9E76 - chains D and E of the 19 polymer chains in the assembly; structure by electron microscopy, 3.40 A resolution.

Chain D:
Molecule: V-type proton ATPase subunit c'
Source organism: Saccharomyces cerevisiae
UniProtKB: P32842 (VATL2_YEAST); residue numbers follow UniProt; this construct covers 1-164
Chain sequence (164 residues; row label = number of the first residue in the row):
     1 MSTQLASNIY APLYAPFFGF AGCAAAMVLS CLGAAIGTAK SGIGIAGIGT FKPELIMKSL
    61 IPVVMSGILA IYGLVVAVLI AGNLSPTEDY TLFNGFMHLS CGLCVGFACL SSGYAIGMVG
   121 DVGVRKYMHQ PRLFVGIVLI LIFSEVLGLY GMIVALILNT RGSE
Unresolved in the structure: 1-6
Swiss-Prot annotation at these positions:
  - site: Glu145 (Essential for proton translocation)
  - mutagenesis: Glu145 (E145D: Partial inactivation; E145L/Q: Inactivation)

Chain E:
Molecule: V-type proton ATPase subunit c
Source organism: Saccharomyces cerevisiae
UniProtKB: P25515 (VATL1_YEAST); residues 1-160 here = UniProt positions 1-160
Chain sequence (160 residues; row label = number of the first residue in the row):
     1 MTELCPVYAP FFGAIGCASA IIFTSLGAAY GTAKSGVGIC ATCVLRPDLL FKNIVPVIMA
    61 GIIAIYGLVV SVLVCYSLGQ KQALYTGFIQ LGAGLSVGLS GLAAGFAIGI VGDAGVRGSS
   121 QQPRLFVGMI LILIFAEVLG LYGLIVALLL NSRATQDVVC
Swiss-Prot annotation at these positions:
  - site: Glu137 (Essential for proton translocation)
  - mutagenesis: Glu137 (E137D: Partial inactivation; E137Q/V/K: Inactivation)

Chain D / chain E interface:
Contacting residue pairs (50; chain D residue first):
  Ile9(D) - Met1(E)  hydrophobic
  Tyr10(D) - Met1(E)  hydrogen bond (side chain-backbone)
  Tyr10(D) - Val7(E)  hydrophobic
  Tyr10(D) - Lys81(E)
  Thr91(D) - Gln80(E)  hydrogen bond
  Leu92(D) - Val7(E)
  Phe93(D) - Pro10(E)  hydrophobic
  Phe93(D) - Gly79(E)
  Phe93(D) - Gln80(E)
  Phe96(D) - Tyr8(E)  hydrophobic
  Phe96(D) - Phe11(E)
  Met97(D) - Leu78(E)  hydrophobic
  Ser100(D) - Ala14(E)  hydrogen bond (side chain-backbone)
  Cys104(D) - Ala18(E)  hydrophobic
  Ser111(D) - Ser25(E)  hydrogen bond (side chain-backbone)
  Ser111(D) - Leu26(E)  hydrogen bond (side chain-backbone)
  Ser111(D) - Ala29(E)
  Ala115(D) - Ala29(E)
  Lys126(D) - Cys40(E)
  His129(D) - Val44(E)
  Gln130(D) - Cys43(E)
  Gln130(D) - Val44(E)  hydrogen bond (side chain-backbone)
  Gln130(D) - Pro47(E)
  Arg132(D) - Pro47(E)
  Arg132(D) - Asp48(E)
  Leu133(D) - Cys43(E)  hydrophobic
  Leu133(D) - Leu50(E)  hydrophobic
  Val135(D) - Phe51(E)  hydrophobic
  Gly136(D) - Leu50(E)
  Ile137(D) - Cys40(E)  hydrophobic
  Leu139(D) - Ile54(E)  hydrophobic
  Ile140(D) - Ile54(E)  hydrophobic
  Phe143(D) - Val57(E)  hydrophobic
  Phe143(D) - Ile58(E)  hydrophobic
  Leu147(D) - Ala28(E)  hydrophobic
  Leu147(D) - Ala29(E)
  Leu147(D) - Ala64(E)  hydrophobic
  Tyr150(D) - Ala64(E)  hydrophobic
  Tyr150(D) - Ile65(E)
  Tyr150(D) - Leu68(E)  hydrophobic
  Val154(D) - Ile21(E)  hydrophobic
  Val154(D) - Leu68(E)  hydrophobic
  Val154(D) - Ser71(E)
  Val154(D) - Val72(E)  hydrophobic
  Ile157(D) - Cys75(E)  hydrophobic
  Ile157(D) - Tyr76(E)  hydrophobic
  Leu158(D) - Cys75(E)  hydrophobic
  Arg161(D) - Cys75(E)  hydrogen bond (side chain-backbone)
  Arg161(D) - Tyr76(E)
  Arg161(D) - Leu78(E)  hydrogen bond (side chain-backbone)
Also at the interface, not in a pair above, chain D (37 interface residues in all): Leu103, Phe107, Ala108, Tyr114, Met118, Val119, Val122, Gly123, Ser144
Also at the interface, not in a pair above, chain E (43 interface residues in all): Ile15, Cys17, Ile22, Tyr30, Thr32, Ala33, Gly36, Val37, Ile39, Ala41

In short:
37 residues of chain D and 43 residues of chain E are in contact; the contacts include 8 hydrogen bonds. Among
the polar pairs are Tyr10(D)-Met1(E), Thr91(D)-Gln80(E) and Ser100(D)-Ala14(E). From UniProt: one mutagenesis
site on chain D; one mutagenesis site on chain E.
Chain D is V-type proton ATPase subunit c' and chain E is V-type proton ATPase subunit c, both from
Saccharomyces cerevisiae; the structure, Yeast V-ATPase Vo proton channel bound to nanobody 1WVA25, was
determined by electron microscopy (same publication as 9E7L and 9MJ4).
